4AFG - chains A and E of the 5 polymer chains in the assembly; structure by X-ray diffraction, 2.00 A resolution.

# Chain A (and E)
Protein: Capitella teleta achbp
Organism: Capitella teleta
Notes: chain E of this document is another copy of the same molecule, construct and numbering; everything in this record applies to it too
Amino-acid sequence (230 residues; numbered 1 to 230; the number before each row is that of its first residue):
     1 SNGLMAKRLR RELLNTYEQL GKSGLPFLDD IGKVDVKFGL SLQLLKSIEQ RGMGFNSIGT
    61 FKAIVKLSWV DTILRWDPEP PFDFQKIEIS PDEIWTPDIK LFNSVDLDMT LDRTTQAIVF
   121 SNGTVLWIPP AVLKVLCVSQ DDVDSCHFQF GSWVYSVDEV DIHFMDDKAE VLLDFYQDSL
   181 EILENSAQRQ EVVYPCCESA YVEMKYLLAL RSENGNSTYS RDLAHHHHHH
Not modelled in the structure: 1, 214-230
Cystine bridges: C137-C146, C196-C197
Covalent attachments: N-acetylglucosamine (NAG) linked to N122
Small-molecule neighbours:
  - varenicline (QMR), molecule 1: F102, S152, W153, V154, Y194, C196, C197, Y201
  - varenicline (QMR), molecule 2: Q116, I118, L126, I128, F175
From the paper describing this entry:
  - post-translational modification sites: N122
  - binding site for varenicline: F102, Q116, I118, L126, I128, W153
  - conformationally variable residues (side-chain flip): F102

# Interface between chain A and chain E
Residue-residue contacts (70; chain A residue first):
  N2(A) - L28(E)  hydrogen bond (side chain-backbone)
  N2(A) - D29(E)
  N2(A) - I31(E)
  G3(A) - F27(E)
  G3(A) - L28(E)  hydrogen bond (backbone-backbone)
  G3(A) - D29(E)  hydrogen bond (backbone-backbone)
  G3(A) - I31(E)
  L4(A) - L20(E)  hydrophobic
  L4(A) - F27(E)
  L4(A) - L28(E)  hydrogen bond (backbone-backbone)
  K7(A) - Y17(E)
  K7(A) - G21(E)  hydrogen bond (side chain-backbone)
  K7(A) - S23(E)  hydrogen bond (side chain-backbone)
  K7(A) - G24(E)
  K7(A) - I73(E)
  R10(A) - S23(E)  hydrogen bond (side chain-backbone)
  R10(A) - G24(E)
  R11(A) - Q19(E)
  R11(A) - L20(E)  hydrogen bond (side chain-backbone)
  Q43(A) - F102(E)  hydrogen bond (side chain-backbone)
  L44(A) - N103(E)
  L44(A) - V105(E)  hydrophobic
  L45(A) - R51(E)  hydrogen bond (backbone-side chain)
  K46(A) - R51(E)
  K46(A) - I58(E)
  K46(A) - V105(E)
  K46(A) - D106(E)  salt bridge
  K46(A) - K134(E)
  K62(A) - F102(E)
  K62(A) - S104(E)  hydrogen bond (side chain-backbone)
  K62(A) - V105(E)
  K62(A) - D106(E)  hydrogen bond (side chain-backbone)
  K62(A) - L107(E)
  I64(A) - W153(E)  hydrophobic
  K66(A) - C196(E)
  F84(A) - I31(E)  hydrophobic
  K86(A) - E159(E)  salt bridge
  E88(A) - G24(E)  hydrogen bond (side chain-backbone)
  E88(A) - L25(E)
  E88(A) - Y155(E)  hydrogen bond
  T110(A) - L107(E)
  D112(A) - K100(E)  salt bridge
  D112(A) - L107(E)
  D112(A) - D108(E)
  T114(A) - K100(E)
  T115(A) - K100(E)
  T115(A) - W153(E)
  Q116(A) - S23(E)
  Q116(A) - V154(E)
  Q116(A) - Y155(E)
  I128(A) - W153(E)  hydrogen bond (backbone-side chain)
  P130(A) - L107(E)
  P130(A) - W153(E)
  A131(A) - L107(E)  hydrophobic
  V132(A) - L107(E)
  D174(A) - P195(E)
  F175(A) - F102(E)  hydrophobic
  Q177(A) - F102(E)
  Q177(A) - N103(E)
  Q177(A) - L136(E)
  Q177(A) - H147(E)
  Q177(A) - Q149(E)  hydrogen bond
  D178(A) - R51(E)  salt bridge
  D178(A) - L136(E)
  S179(A) - N56(E)  hydrogen bond
  L180(A) - R51(E)
  E213(A) - R51(E)  salt bridge
  E213(A) - M53(E)  hydrogen bond (backbone-backbone)
  E213(A) - G54(E)
  E213(A) - N56(E)
Other interface residues (no listed pair), chain A (37 interface residues in all): A6, R8, S90, L111, I118
Other interface residues (no listed pair), chain E (39 interface residues in all): K22, G52, D98, C197

# In short
37 residues of chain A face 39 of chain E across their interface, with 18 hydrogen bonds and 5 salt bridges.
Polar contacts include K46(A)-D106(E), K86(A)-E159(E) and D112(A)-K100(E). Ligands of chain A: varenicline.
The paper reports a binding site for varenicline at F102(A), Q116(A) and I118(A) among others; a modification
site at N122(A).
Both chains are Capitella teleta achbp (Capitella teleta). Entry 4AFG (Capitella teleta AChBP in complex with
varenicline) was determined by X-ray diffraction together with 4AFH from the same study.
